PDB entry 6I2I | electron microscopy, 3.60 A resolution | chains A and B

Chain A:
Molecule: Tubulin alpha-1B chain
Organism: Homo sapiens
UniProtKB: P68363 (TBA1B_HUMAN); numbering as in UniProt (aligned over 1-451)
Chain sequence (451 residues; each row starts with the number of its first residue):
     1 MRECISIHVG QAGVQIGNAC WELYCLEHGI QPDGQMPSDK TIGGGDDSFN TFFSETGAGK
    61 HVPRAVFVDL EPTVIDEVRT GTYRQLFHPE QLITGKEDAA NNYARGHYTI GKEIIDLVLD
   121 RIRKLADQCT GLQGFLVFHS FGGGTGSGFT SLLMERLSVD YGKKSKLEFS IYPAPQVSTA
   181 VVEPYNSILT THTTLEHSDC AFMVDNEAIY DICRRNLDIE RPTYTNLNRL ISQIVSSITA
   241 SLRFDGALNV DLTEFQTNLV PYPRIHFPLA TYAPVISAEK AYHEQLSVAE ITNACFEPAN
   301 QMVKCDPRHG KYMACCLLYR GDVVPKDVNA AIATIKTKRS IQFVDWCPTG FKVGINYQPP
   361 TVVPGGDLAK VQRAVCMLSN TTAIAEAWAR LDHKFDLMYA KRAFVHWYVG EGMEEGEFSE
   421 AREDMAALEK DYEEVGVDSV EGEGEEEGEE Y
Unresolved in the structure: 38-46, 440-451
UniProt features mapped onto this chain:
  - motif: Met1 to Cys4 (MREC motif)
  - active site: Glu254
  - binding site (GTP): Gly10, Gln11, Ala12, Gln15, Glu71, Ala99, Ser140, Gly143, Gly144, Thr145, Gly146, Thr179, Glu183, Asn206, Tyr224, Asn228, Leu252
  - binding site (Mg(2+)): Glu71
  - site: Tyr451 (Involved in polymerization)
  - modified residue: Lys40 (N6,N6,N6-trimethyllysine), Ser48 (Phosphoserine), Ser232 (Phosphoserine), Tyr282 (3'-nitrotyrosine), Arg339 (Omega-N-methylarginine), Ser439 (Phosphoserine), Glu443 (5-glutamyl polyglutamate), Glu445 (5-glutamyl polyglutamate), Tyr451 (3'-nitrotyrosine)
  - cross-link (Glycyl lysine isopeptide (Lys-Gly)): Lys326 (interchain with G-Cter in ubiquitin), Lys370 (interchain with G-Cter in ubiquitin)
  - mutagenesis: Glu254 (E254A: Abolished GTPase activity; microtubules have an expanded lattice with a negative twist and display high binding to microtubule-end binding proteins such as MAPRE3 ...)

Chain B:
Molecule: Tubulin beta chain
Organism: Homo sapiens
UniProtKB: P07437 (TBB5_HUMAN); the author numbering skips numbers that UniProt does not, so the offset changes along the chain: 1-44 = UniProt 1-44; 47-360 = UniProt 45-358; 369-454 = UniProt 359-444
Chain sequence (444 residues; each row starts with the number of its first residue; note: 10 numbers in that range are skipped by the numbering (no residue carries them; nothing is unmodelled there)):
     1 MREIVHIQAG QCGNQIGAKF WEVISDEHGI DPTGTYHGDS DLQL
    47 DRISVYYNEA TGGKYVPRAI LVDLEPGTMD SVRSGPFGQI FRPDNFVFGQ SGAGNNWAKG
   107 HYTEGAELVD SVLDVVRKEA ESCDCLQGFQ LTHSLGGGTG SGMGTLLISK IREEYPDRIM
   167 NTFSVVPSPK VSDTVVEPYN ATLSVHQLVE NTDETYCIDN EALYDICFRT LKLTTPTYGD
   227 LNHLVSATMS GVTTCLRFPG QLNADLRKLA VNMVPFPRLH FFMPGFAPLT SRGSQQYRAL
   287 TVPELTQQVF DAKNMMAACD PRHGRYLTVA AVFRGRMSMK EVDEQMLNVQ NKNSSYFVEW
   347 IPNNVKTAVC DIPP
   369 RGLKMAVTFI GNSTAIQELF KRISEQFTAM FRRKAFLHWY TGEGMDEMEF TEAESNMNDL
   429 VSEYQQYQDA TAEEEEDFGE EAEEEA
Unresolved in the structure: 437-454
UniProt features mapped onto this chain:
  - motif: Met1 to Ile4 (MREI motif)
  - binding site (GTP): Gln11, Glu71, Ser140, Gly144, Thr145, Gly146, Asn206, Asn228
  - binding site (Mg(2+)): Glu71
  - modified residue: Ser40 (Phosphoserine), Thr57 (Phosphothreonine), Lys60 (N6-acetyllysine), Ser174 (Phosphoserine), Thr287 (Phosphothreonine), Thr292 (Phosphothreonine), Arg320 (Omega-N-methylarginine), Glu444 (5-glutamyl polyglutamate), Glu448 (5-glutamyl glycine), Glu449 (5-glutamyl glycine), Glu451 (5-glutamyl glycine), Glu452 (5-glutamyl glycine), Glu453 (5-glutamyl glycine)
  - cross-link (Glycyl lysine isopeptide (Lys-Gly)): Lys60 (interchain with G-Cter in ubiquitin), Lys326 (interchain with G-Cter in ubiquitin)

Interface between chain A and chain B:
Pairs across the interface (41; chain A residue first):
  Ala247(A) - Gln11(B)  hydrogen bond (backbone-side chain)
  Leu248(A) - Asp179(B)
  Asp251(A) - Glu71(B)
  Glu254(A) - Gly100(B)
  Glu254(A) - Asn101(B)  hydrogen bond
  Gln256(A) - Trp407(B)  hydrogen bond (backbone-side chain)
  Thr257(A) - Gly100(B)
  Thr257(A) - Phe404(B)
  Thr257(A) - Trp407(B)
  Asn258(A) - Thr180(B)
  Asn258(A) - Val181(B)
  Asn258(A) - Phe404(B)
  Val260(A) - Phe404(B)
  Val260(A) - His406(B)
  Val260(A) - Trp407(B)  hydrogen bond (backbone-side chain)
  Pro261(A) - Phe404(B)  hydrogen bond (backbone-backbone)
  Pro261(A) - His406(B)
  Tyr262(A) - Arg401(B)
  Tyr262(A) - His406(B)  hydrogen bond (backbone-side chain)
  Pro263(A) - His406(B)
  Lys326(A) - Thr220(B)  hydrogen bond (side chain-backbone)
  Lys326(A) - Thr221(B)
  Lys326(A) - Pro222(B)
  Asn329(A) - Val177(B)
  Asn329(A) - Tyr210(B)
  Trp346(A) - Ala397(B)
  Trp346(A) - Met398(B)
  Trp346(A) - Arg401(B)
  Pro348(A) - Gln394(B)
  Pro348(A) - Met398(B)
  Thr349(A) - Ser178(B)  hydrogen bond
  Thr349(A) - Thr180(B)  hydrogen bond (side chain-backbone)
  Thr349(A) - Val181(B)
  Phe351(A) - Asp179(B)
  Phe351(A) - Thr180(B)
  Phe351(A) - Val181(B)
  Lys352(A) - Asn101(B)
  Lys352(A) - Asp179(B)
  Lys352(A) - Thr180(B)
  Val353(A) - Asp179(B)
  Ser439(A) - Arg401(B)  hydrogen bond
Interface residues without a listed pair, chain A (26 interface residues in all): Thr253, Leu259, Pro325, Cys347, Gly350, Asp438
Interface residues without a listed pair, chain B (25 interface residues in all): Val182, Pro184, Phe214, Tyr224, Ala403

Overview:
The interface between chain A and chain B involves 26 residues on one side and 25 on the other, with 10
hydrogen bonds. Polar contacts include Ala247(A)-Gln11(B), Glu254(A)-Asn101(B) and Gln256(A)-Trp407(B).
Here chain A is Tubulin alpha-1B chain and chain B is Tubulin beta chain, both from Homo sapiens. Entry 6I2I
(Refined 13pf Hela Cell Tubulin microtubule (EML4-NTD decorated)) was determined by electron microscopy.
